3IPM - chains D and E of the 21 polymer chains in the assembly; structure by X-ray diffraction, 4.00 A resolution.

Chain D (and E):
Protein: Proteasome subunit alpha
Organism: Thermoplasma acidophilum
Notes: EC 3.4.25.1; chain E of this document is another copy of the same molecule, construct and numbering; everything in this record applies to it too
UniProt: P25156 (PSA_THEAC); numbering as in UniProt (aligned over 1-233)
Sequence (233 residues; each row starts with the number of its first residue):
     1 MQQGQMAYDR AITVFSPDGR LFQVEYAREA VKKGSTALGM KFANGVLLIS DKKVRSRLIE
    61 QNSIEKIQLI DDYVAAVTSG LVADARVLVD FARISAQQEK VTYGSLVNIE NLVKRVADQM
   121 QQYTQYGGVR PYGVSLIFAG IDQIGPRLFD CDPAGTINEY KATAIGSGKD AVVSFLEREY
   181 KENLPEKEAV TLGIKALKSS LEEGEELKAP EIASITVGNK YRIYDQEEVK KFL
Disordered / not traced: 1-6
Swiss-Prot annotation at these positions:
  - mutagenesis: Met1 to Ile12 (Markedly increases peptidolytic activity. Designated open-gate mutant), Lys66 (K66A: Prevents PAN to associate with the proteasome and stimulate gate opening), Leu81 (L81A/E/G: Prevents PAN to stimulate gate opening), Val82 (V82A: No effect on PAN's ability to stimulate gate opening; V82D/G: Prevents PAN to stimulate gate opening)

Interface between chain D and chain E:
Pairs across the interface - 68 pairs, chain D then chain E:
  Tyr8(D) with Asp9(E), hydrogen bond; Tyr26(E), hydrophobic
  Ile12(D) with Arg130(E)
  Thr13(D) with Gln23(E); Val129(E); Arg130(E)
  Val14(D) with Gln23(E)
  Phe15(D) with Gln23(E), hydrogen bond (backbone-side chain); Tyr26(E); Ala27(E), hydrophobic; Leu81(E), hydrophobic; Arg130(E); Pro131(E); Gly133(E)
  Ser16(D) with Tyr26(E)
  Pro17(D) with Tyr26(E); Glu29(E)
  Asp18(D) with Glu29(E); Lys33(E)
  Gly19(D) with Tyr26(E); Ala30(E)
  Leu21(D) with Leu81(E), hydrophobic; Arg130(E)
  Lys41(D) with Glu60(E), salt bridge
  Lys114(D) with Arg86(E); Asp90(E), salt bridge
  Ala117(D) with Arg86(E), hydrogen bond (backbone-side chain)
  Asp118(D) with Arg86(E), salt bridge
  Gln121(D) with Asp84(E); Arg86(E); Val87(E)
  Thr124(D) with Arg130(E), hydrogen bond (backbone-side chain)
  Gln125(D) with Asp84(E); Tyr123(E); Gly128(E); Val129(E); Arg130(E), hydrogen bond (side chain-backbone); Tyr132(E)
  Tyr126(D) with Tyr123(E); Gly128(E)
  Gly127(D) with Gly128(E), hydrogen bond (backbone-backbone)
  Ala154(D) with Ala83(E)
  Gly155(D) with Arg86(E), hydrogen bond (backbone-side chain)
  Thr156(D) with Val82(E); Ala83(E); Arg86(E)
  Ile157(D) with Arg86(E)
  Asn158(D) with Ser63(E), hydrogen bond (side chain-backbone)
  Glu159(D) with Ile59(E); Glu60(E), hydrogen bond (backbone-backbone); Ser63(E), hydrogen bond (backbone-side chain)
  Tyr160(D) with Leu58(E); Ile59(E), hydrophobic; Glu60(E)
  Lys161(D) with Arg57(E); Leu58(E), hydrogen bond (backbone-backbone); Glu60(E), salt bridge
  Ala162(D) with Leu58(E), hydrogen bond (backbone-backbone)
  Val173(D) with Leu58(E), hydrophobic
  Leu176(D) with Arg57(E), hydrogen bond (backbone-side chain); Leu58(E), hydrophobic
  Glu177(D) with Ser56(E), hydrogen bond (side chain-backbone); Arg57(E), salt bridge; Leu58(E)
  Arg178(D) with Arg57(E)
  Glu179(D) with Arg57(E)
  Tyr180(D) with Arg57(E), hydrogen bond (backbone-side chain); Leu58(E), hydrophobic
Also at the interface, not in a pair above, chain D (36 interface residues in all): Ala7, Arg20
Also at the interface, not in a pair above, chain E (29 interface residues in all): Arg10, Arg55

In short:
36 residues of chain D and 29 residues of chain E are in contact; the contacts include 15 hydrogen bonds and 5
salt bridges. Among the polar pairs are Lys41(D)-Glu60(E), Lys114(D)-Asp90(E) and Asp118(D)-Arg86(E). From
UniProt: 15 mutagenesis sites on chain D.
Both chains are Proteasome subunit alpha (Thermoplasma acidophilum). Entry 3IPM (Crystal Structure of Archaeal
20S Proteasome in Complex with the C-terminus of PAN) was determined by X-ray diffraction.
